7X1I - chains A and B; structure by electron microscopy, 2.94 A resolution.

# Chain A (and B)
Protein: Isoform 1 of Solute carrier family 4 member 11
Organism: Homo sapiens
Notes: chain B of this document is another copy of the same molecule, construct and numbering; everything in this record applies to it too
UniProtKB: Q8NBS3 (S4A11_HUMAN), isoform Q8NBS3-1; numbering as in UniProt (aligned over 1-891)
Sequence (891 residues; numbered 1 to 891; the number before each row is that of its first residue):
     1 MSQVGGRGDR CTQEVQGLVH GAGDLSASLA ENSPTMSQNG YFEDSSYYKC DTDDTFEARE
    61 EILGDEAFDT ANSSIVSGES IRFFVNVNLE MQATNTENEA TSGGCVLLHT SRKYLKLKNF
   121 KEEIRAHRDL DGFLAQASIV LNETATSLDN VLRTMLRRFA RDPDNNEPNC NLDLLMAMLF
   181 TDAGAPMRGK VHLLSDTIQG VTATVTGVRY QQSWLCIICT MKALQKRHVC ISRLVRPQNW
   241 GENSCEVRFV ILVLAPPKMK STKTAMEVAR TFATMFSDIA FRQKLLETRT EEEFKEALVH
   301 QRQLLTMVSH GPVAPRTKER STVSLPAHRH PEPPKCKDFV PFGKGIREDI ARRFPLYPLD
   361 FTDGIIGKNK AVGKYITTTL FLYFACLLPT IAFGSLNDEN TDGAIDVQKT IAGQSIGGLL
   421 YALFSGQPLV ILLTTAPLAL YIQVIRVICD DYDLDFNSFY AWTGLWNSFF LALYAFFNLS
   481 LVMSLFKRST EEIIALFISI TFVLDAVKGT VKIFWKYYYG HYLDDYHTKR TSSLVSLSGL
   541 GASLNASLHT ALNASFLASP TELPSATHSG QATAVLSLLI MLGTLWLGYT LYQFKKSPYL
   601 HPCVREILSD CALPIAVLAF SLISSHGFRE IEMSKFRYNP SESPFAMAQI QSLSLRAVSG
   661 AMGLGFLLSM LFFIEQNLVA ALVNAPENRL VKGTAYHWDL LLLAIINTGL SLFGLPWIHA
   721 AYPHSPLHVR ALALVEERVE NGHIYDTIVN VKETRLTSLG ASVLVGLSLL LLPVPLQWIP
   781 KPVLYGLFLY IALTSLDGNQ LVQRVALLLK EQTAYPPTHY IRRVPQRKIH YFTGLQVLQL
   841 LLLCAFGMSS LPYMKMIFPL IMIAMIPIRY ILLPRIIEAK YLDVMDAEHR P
Disordered / not traced: 1-103, 161-171, 182-190, 204-207, 308-335, 522-569, 739-744, 888-891
Curated features (UniProtKB/Swiss-Prot):
  - natural variant: His109 (R109H: In CHED; this construct carries the variant), Thr144 (A144T: In CHED; this construct carries the variant), Val253 (A253V: In CHED; this construct carries the variant), Asp402 (G402D: In CHED; this construct carries the variant), Leu473 (S473L: In CHED; this construct carries the variant), Gly693 (G693E: In FECD4)
Ligand contacts: PtdIns(4,5)P2 (PT5; [(2R)-1-octadecanoyloxy-3-[oxidanyl-[(1R,2R,3S,4R,5R,6S)-2,3,6-tris(oxidanyl)-4,5-diphosphonooxy-cyclohexyl]oxy-phospho ryl]oxy-propan-2-yl] (8Z)-icosa-5,8,11,14-tetraenoate): Arg125, Arg128, Arg227, Lys260, Lys263, Leu808, Leu809, Gln812, Gln826, Arg827, His830, Tyr831, Gly834, Val837
Reported in the primary citation:
  - contacts within the chain: Glu122-Arg823 (salt bridge), Glu123-Arg822 (salt bridge), Ile124-Pro825 (hydrophobic contact)
  - binding site for PtdIns(4,5)P2: Arg125, Arg128, Arg227, Lys260, Lys263, Gln826, Arg827
  - mutagenesis - R125H, K260A, K263A: unchanged localization

# How chain A and chain B interact
Residue-residue contacts (136):
  Gly104(A) - Ala203(B)  hydrogen bond (backbone-backbone)
  Cys105(A) - Leu117(B)
  Cys105(A) - Val201(B)
  Cys105(A) - Thr202(B)
  Cys105(A) - Gln211(B)
  Val106(A) - Leu115(B)
  Val106(A) - Gln199(B)
  Val106(A) - Gly200(B)
  Val106(A) - Val201(B)  hydrogen bond (backbone-backbone)
  Leu107(A) - Lys113(B)
  Leu107(A) - Tyr114(B)
  Leu107(A) - Leu115(B)  hydrogen bond (backbone-backbone)
  Leu107(A) - Leu117(B)  hydrophobic
  Leu107(A) - Gln199(B)
  Leu107(A) - Ala273(B)  hydrophobic
  Leu107(A) - Thr274(B)
  Leu108(A) - Arg112(B)
  Leu108(A) - Lys113(B)
  Leu108(A) - Tyr114(B)  hydrophobic
  Leu108(A) - Thr197(B)
  Leu108(A) - Ile198(B)
  Leu108(A) - Gln199(B)  hydrogen bond (backbone-backbone)
  Leu108(A) - Val201(B)  hydrophobic
  Leu108(A) - Tyr210(B)
  His109(A) - Ser111(B)
  His109(A) - Arg112(B)
  His109(A) - Lys113(B)  hydrogen bond (backbone-backbone)
  His109(A) - Leu115(B)
  His109(A) - Asp196(B)  salt bridge
  His109(A) - Thr197(B)
  His109(A) - Met266(B)
  Thr110(A) - Thr110(B)
  Thr110(A) - Ser111(B)
  Thr110(A) - Arg112(B)
  Thr110(A) - Ser195(B)
  Thr110(A) - Asp196(B)
  Thr110(A) - Thr197(B)  hydrogen bond (backbone-backbone)
  Ser111(A) - His109(B)
  Ser111(A) - Thr110(B)
  Ser111(A) - Ser111(B)  hydrogen bond (backbone-backbone)
  Ser111(A) - Ser195(B)
  Ser111(A) - Asp196(B)  hydrogen bond
  Arg112(A) - Leu108(B)
  Arg112(A) - His109(B)
  Arg112(A) - Thr110(B)
  Arg112(A) - Thr181(B)
  Arg112(A) - Val191(B)
  Arg112(A) - His192(B)  hydrogen bond (side chain-backbone)
  Arg112(A) - Leu194(B)  hydrogen bond (side chain-backbone)
  Arg112(A) - Ser195(B)  hydrogen bond (backbone-backbone)
  Arg112(A) - Thr197(B)
  Lys113(A) - Leu107(B)
  Lys113(A) - Leu108(B)
  Lys113(A) - His109(B)  hydrogen bond (backbone-backbone)
  Tyr114(A) - Leu107(B)
  Tyr114(A) - Leu108(B)  hydrophobic
  Tyr114(A) - Thr181(B)
  Leu115(A) - Val106(B)
  Leu115(A) - Leu107(B)  hydrogen bond (backbone-backbone)
  Leu115(A) - His109(B)
  Leu117(A) - Cys105(B)
  Leu117(A) - Leu107(B)  hydrophobic
  Thr181(A) - Arg112(B)
  Thr181(A) - Tyr114(B)
  Val191(A) - Arg112(B)
  His192(A) - Arg112(B)  hydrogen bond (backbone-side chain)
  His192(A) - Tyr210(B)  hydrogen bond (backbone-side chain)
  His192(A) - Glu242(B)  salt bridge
  Leu194(A) - Arg112(B)  hydrogen bond (backbone-side chain)
  Ser195(A) - Thr110(B)
  Ser195(A) - Ser111(B)
  Ser195(A) - Arg112(B)  hydrogen bond (backbone-backbone)
  Asp196(A) - His109(B)  salt bridge
  Asp196(A) - Thr110(B)
  Asp196(A) - Ser111(B)  hydrogen bond
  Thr197(A) - Leu108(B)
  Thr197(A) - His109(B)
  Thr197(A) - Thr110(B)  hydrogen bond (backbone-backbone)
  Thr197(A) - Arg112(B)
  Ile198(A) - Leu108(B)
  Gln199(A) - Val106(B)
  Gln199(A) - Leu107(B)
  Gln199(A) - Leu108(B)  hydrogen bond (backbone-backbone)
  Gly200(A) - Val106(B)
  Val201(A) - Cys105(B)
  Val201(A) - Val106(B)  hydrogen bond (backbone-backbone)
  Val201(A) - Leu108(B)  hydrophobic
  Thr202(A) - Cys105(B)
  Ala203(A) - Gly104(B)  hydrogen bond (backbone-backbone)
  Tyr210(A) - Leu108(B)
  Tyr210(A) - His192(B)  hydrogen bond (side chain-backbone)
  Gln211(A) - Cys105(B)
  Glu242(A) - His192(B)  salt bridge
  Glu242(A) - Glu242(B)  hydrogen bond (backbone-side chain)
  Met266(A) - His109(B)
  Ala273(A) - Leu107(B)  hydrophobic
  Thr274(A) - Leu107(B)
  Tyr518(A) - Phe628(B)
  Tyr518(A) - Glu630(B)  hydrogen bond
  Tyr518(A) - Ile631(B)  hydrophobic
  Gln571(A) - Ala572(B)
  Gln571(A) - Glu630(B)
  Gln571(A) - Ile631(B)
  Ala572(A) - Gln571(B)
  Ala572(A) - Ala572(B)
  Val575(A) - Val575(B)  hydrophobic
  Val575(A) - Leu576(B)  hydrophobic
  Val575(A) - Ile631(B)  hydrophobic
  Leu576(A) - Val575(B)  hydrophobic
  Leu578(A) - Leu579(B)  hydrophobic
  Leu579(A) - Leu578(B)  hydrophobic
  Leu579(A) - Leu579(B)  hydrophobic
  Pro598(A) - Lys810(B)
  Pro598(A) - Glu811(B)  hydrogen bond (backbone-backbone)
  Pro598(A) - Ala814(B)  hydrophobic
  Tyr599(A) - Ala806(B)  hydrophobic
  Tyr599(A) - Leu809(B)
  Tyr599(A) - Lys810(B)
  Leu600(A) - Glu811(B)
  Pro602(A) - Glu811(B)
  Arg605(A) - Glu811(B)  salt bridge
  Phe628(A) - Tyr518(B)
  Glu630(A) - Tyr518(B)  hydrogen bond
  Glu630(A) - Gln571(B)
  Ile631(A) - Tyr518(B)  hydrophobic
  Ile631(A) - Gln571(B)
  Ile631(A) - Val575(B)  hydrophobic
  Ala806(A) - Tyr599(B)  hydrophobic
  Leu809(A) - Tyr599(B)
  Lys810(A) - Pro598(B)
  Lys810(A) - Tyr599(B)
  Glu811(A) - Pro598(B)  hydrogen bond (backbone-backbone)
  Glu811(A) - Leu600(B)
  Glu811(A) - Pro602(B)
  Glu811(A) - Arg605(B)  salt bridge
  Ala814(A) - Pro598(B)  hydrophobic
Also at the interface, not in a pair above, chain A (64 interface residues in all): Lys116, Trp214, Lys222, Gly241, Asn243, Arg270, Ser277, Tyr519, Trp586, Gly627, Arg629, Glu736
Also at the interface, not in a pair above, chain B (64 interface residues in all): Lys116, Trp214, Lys222, Gly241, Asn243, Arg270, Ser277, Tyr519, Trp586, Gly627, Arg629, Glu736

# Overview
The chain A/chain B interface involves 64 residues from each chain; the contacts include 28 hydrogen bonds and
6 salt bridges. Polar pairs include His109(A)-Asp196(B), His192(A)-Glu242(B) and Arg605(A)-Glu811(B). From the
paper: a binding site for PtdIns(4,5)P2 at Arg125(A), Arg128(A) and Arg227(A) among others; R125H, K260A and
K263A of chain A leave localization unchanged.
Both chains are Isoform 1 of Solute carrier family 4 member 11 (Homo sapiens). Entry 7X1I (Cryo-EM structure
of human BTR1 in the outward-facing state) was determined by electron microscopy, deposited together with
7X1J, 7X1G and 7X1H.
